PDB entry 4X6Y | X-ray diffraction, 2.10 A resolution | chains A and B

Chain A (and B):
Protein: Bifunctional epoxide hydrolase 2
From: Homo sapiens
Notes: EC 3.3.2.10; fragment: hydrolase domain; chain B of this document is another copy of the same molecule, construct and numbering; everything in this record applies to it too
Reference sequence: P34913 (HYES_HUMAN); residue numbers follow UniProt; this construct covers 230-555
Amino-acid sequence (336 residues; each row starts with the number of its first residue):
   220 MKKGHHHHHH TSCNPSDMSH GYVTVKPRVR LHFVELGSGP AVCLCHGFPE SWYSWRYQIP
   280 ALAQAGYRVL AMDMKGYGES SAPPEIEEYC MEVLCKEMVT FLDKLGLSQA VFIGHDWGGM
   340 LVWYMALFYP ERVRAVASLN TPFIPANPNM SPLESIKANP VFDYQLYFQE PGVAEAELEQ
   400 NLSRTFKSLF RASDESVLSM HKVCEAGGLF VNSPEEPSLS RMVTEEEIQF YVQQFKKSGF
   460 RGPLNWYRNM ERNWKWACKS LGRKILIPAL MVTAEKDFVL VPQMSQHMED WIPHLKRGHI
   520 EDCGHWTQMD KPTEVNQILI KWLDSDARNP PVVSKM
Unresolved in the structure: 220-229, 546-555
Differences from the reference sequence: expression tag (220-229)
Ligand contacts: S94 (4-phenoxy-N-[(1S,2R)-2-phenylcyclopropyl]piperidine-1-carboxamide): Phe267, Pro268, Asp335, Trp336, Met339, Thr360, Tyr383, Gln384, Phe387, Leu408, Met419, Leu428, Tyr466, Val498, Leu499, Met503, His524, Trp525
Swiss-Prot annotation at these positions:
  - motif: Ser553 to Met555 (Microbody targeting signal)
  - active site: Asp335 (Nucleophile), Tyr466 (Proton donor), His524 (Proton acceptor)
  - binding site (substrate): Tyr383
  - modified residue: Ser370 (Phosphoserine), Lys421 (N6-succinyllysine), Lys455 (N6-succinyllysine), Lys554 (N6-succinyllysine)
  - lipidation: Cys522 (S-(15-deoxy-Delta12,14-prostaglandin J2-9-yl)cysteine)

How chain A and chain B interact:
Contacting residue pairs - 39 pairs, chain A then chain B:
  Ser235(A) - Lys323(B)
  Asp236(A) - Lys323(B)  salt bridge
  Ser238(A) - Tyr241(B)
  Ser238(A) - Val242(B)
  Ser238(A) - Phe252(B)
  Ser238(A) - Leu324(B)
  His239(A) - His239(B)
  His239(A) - Gly240(B)
  His239(A) - Tyr241(B)  hydrogen bond (backbone-backbone)
  Gly240(A) - His239(B)
  Tyr241(A) - Ser238(B)
  Tyr241(A) - His239(B)  hydrogen bond (backbone-backbone)
  Tyr241(A) - Tyr241(B)  hydrophobic
  Val242(A) - Ser238(B)
  Thr243(A) - Ser235(B)
  Phe252(A) - Ser238(B)
  Glu254(A) - Glu254(B)
  Glu254(A) - Arg287(B)  salt bridge
  Leu255(A) - Lys323(B)
  Leu255(A) - Leu324(B)
  Leu255(A) - Gly325(B)
  Gly256(A) - Arg287(B)  hydrogen bond (backbone-side chain)
  Gly256(A) - Leu324(B)  hydrogen bond (backbone-backbone)
  Gly256(A) - Gly325(B)
  Gly256(A) - Leu326(B)
  Ser257(A) - Arg287(B)
  Ser257(A) - Leu326(B)
  Arg287(A) - Glu254(B)  salt bridge
  Arg287(A) - Gly256(B)  hydrogen bond (side chain-backbone)
  Arg287(A) - Arg287(B)
  Lys323(A) - Asp236(B)  salt bridge
  Lys323(A) - Leu255(B)
  Leu324(A) - Ser238(B)
  Leu324(A) - Leu255(B)
  Leu324(A) - Gly256(B)  hydrogen bond (backbone-backbone)
  Gly325(A) - Leu255(B)
  Gly325(A) - Gly256(B)
  Leu326(A) - Gly256(B)
  Leu326(A) - Ser257(B)
Other interface residues (no listed pair), chain A (19 interface residues in all): Met237
Other interface residues (no listed pair), chain B (19 interface residues in all): Met237, Thr243

Overview:
Chain A and chain B each contribute 19 residues to their interface, with 6 hydrogen bonds and 4 salt bridges.
Polar pairs include Asp236(A)-Lys323(B), Glu254(A)-Arg287(B) and Gly256(A)-Arg287(B). Bound to chain A:
compound S94. From UniProt: 3 active-site residues and substrate-binding residue Tyr383(A) on chain A.
Chain A and chain B are both Bifunctional epoxide hydrolase 2 (Homo sapiens); the structure, Human soluble
epoxide hydrolase in complex with a cyclopropyl urea derivative, was determined by X-ray diffraction,
deposited together with 4X6X.
